PDB entry 5MF6 | X-ray diffraction, 1.87 A resolution | chain A

== Chain A ==
Molecule: NAD-dependent protein deacetylase sirtuin-6
From: Homo sapiens
Notes: EC 3.5.1.-
UniProtKB: Q8N6T7 (SIR6_HUMAN); numbering as in UniProt (aligned over 8-308)
Chain sequence (302 residues; numbered 7 to 308; the number before each row is that of its first residue):
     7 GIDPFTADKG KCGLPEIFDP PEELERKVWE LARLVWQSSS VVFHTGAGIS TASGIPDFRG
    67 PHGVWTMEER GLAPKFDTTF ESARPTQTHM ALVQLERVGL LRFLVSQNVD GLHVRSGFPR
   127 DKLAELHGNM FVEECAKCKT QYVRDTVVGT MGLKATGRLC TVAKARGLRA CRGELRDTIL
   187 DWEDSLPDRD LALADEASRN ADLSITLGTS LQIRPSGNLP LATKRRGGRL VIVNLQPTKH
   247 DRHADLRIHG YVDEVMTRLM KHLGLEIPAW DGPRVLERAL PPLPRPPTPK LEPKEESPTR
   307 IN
Disordered / not traced: 7-9, 170-176, 299-308
Sequence notes: expression tag (7-12)
Bound ions: Zn2+: Cys141, Cys144, Cys166, Cys177
Residues lining bound ligands:
  - 7M2 ((4R)-4-pyridin-3-yl-4,5-dihydropyrrolo[1,2-a]quinoxaline): Ile61, Pro62, Phe64, Val70, Phe82, Phe86, Val115, Met136, Met157, Ile185
  - Adenosine-5-Diphosphoribose (AR6; [(2R,3S,4R,5R)-5-(6-aminopurin-9-yl)-3,4-dihydroxy-oxolan-2-yl]methyl [hydroxy-[[(2R,3S,4R,5S)-3,4,5-trihydroxyoxolan-2-yl]methoxy]phosphoryl] hydrogen phosphate): Gly52, Ala53, Gly54, Thr57, Asp63, Phe64, Arg65, Gly66, Trp71, Gln113, Asn114, His133, Trp188, Gly214, Thr215, Ser216, Leu217, Ile219, Asn240, Leu241, Gln242, Gly256, Tyr257, Val258
UniProt features mapped onto this chain:
  - active site: His133 (Proton acceptor)
  - binding site (NAD(+)): Ala53, Thr57, Phe64, Arg65, Trp71, Gln113, His133, Gly214, Ser216, Asn240, Gln242, Val258
  - binding site (Zn(2+)): Cys141, Cys144, Cys166, Cys177
  - site: Cys18 (Formation of an covalent adduct with nitro-fatty acid activators)
  - modified residue: Lys33 (N6-acetyllysine), Thr294 (Phosphothreonine), Ser303 (Phosphoserine)
  - cross-link: Lys170 (Glycyl lysine isopeptide (Lys-Gly) (interchain with G-Cter in ubiquitin))

== Overview ==
Bound to chain A: Adenosine-5-Diphosphoribose and compound 7M2. Cys141, Cys144, Cys166 and Cys177 coordinate
Zn2+. From UniProt: active-site residue His133, 12 NAD+-binding residues and 4 Zn2+-binding residues.
Chain A is NAD-dependent protein deacetylase sirtuin-6 (Homo sapiens); the structure, Human Sirt6 in complex
with activator UBCS039, was determined by X-ray diffraction, deposited together with 5MFP, 5MFZ and 5MGN.
